PDB entry 7XK7 | electron microscopy, 2.90 A resolution | chains E and F of the 6 polymer chains in the assembly

[Chain E]
Molecule: Na(+)-translocating NADH-quinone reductase subunit E
From: Vibrio cholerae O395
Notes: EC 7.2.1.1
Reference sequence: A5F5Y5 (NQRE_VIBC3); residue numbers follow UniProt; this construct covers 1-198
Chain sequence (198 residues; numbered 1 to 198; the number before each row is that of its first residue):
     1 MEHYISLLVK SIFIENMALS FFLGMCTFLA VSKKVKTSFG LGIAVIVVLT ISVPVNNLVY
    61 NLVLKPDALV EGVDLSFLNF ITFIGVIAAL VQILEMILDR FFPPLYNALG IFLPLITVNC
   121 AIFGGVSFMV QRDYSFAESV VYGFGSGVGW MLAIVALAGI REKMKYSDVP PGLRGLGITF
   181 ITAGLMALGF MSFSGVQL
Ligand contacts: 2Fe-2S cluster (FES): Gly24, Met25, Cys26, Asn119, Cys120

[Chain F]
Molecule: Na(+)-translocating NADH-quinone reductase subunit F
From: Vibrio cholerae O395
Notes: EC 7.2.1.1
Reference sequence: A5F5Y4 (NQRF_VIBC3); residues 1-408 here = UniProt positions 1-408
Chain sequence (414 residues; row label = number of the first residue in the row):
     1 MSTIIFGVVM FTLIILALVL VILFAKSKLV PTGDITISIN GDPEKAIVTQ PGGKLLTALA
    61 GAGVFVSSAC GGGGSCGQCR VKIKSGGGDI LPTELDHISK GEAREGERLA CQVAVKADMD
   121 LELPEEIFGV KKWECTVISN DNKATFIKEL KLAIPDGESV PFRAGGYIQI EAPAHHVKYA
   181 DFDVPEKYRG DWDKFNLFRY ESKVDEPIIR AYSMANYPEE FGIIMLNVRI ATPPPNNPNV
   241 PPGQMSSYIW SLKAGDKCTI SGPFGEFFAK DTDAEMVFIG GGAGMAPMRS HIFDQLKRLK
   301 SKRKMSYWYG ARSKREMFYV EDFDGLAAEN DNFVWHCALS DPQPEDNWTG YTGFIHNVLY
   361 ENYLKDHEAP EDCEYYMCGP PMMNAAVINM LKNLGVEEEN ILLDDFGGHH HHHH
Not modelled in the structure: 409-414
Differences from the reference sequence: expression tag (409-414)
Ion coordination: 2Fe-2S cluster Fe: Ser75, Gly77
Ligand contacts:
  - FAD (flavin-adenine dinucleotide): Tyr167, Arg210, Ala211, Tyr212, Ser213, Asn227, Val228, Arg229, Ala231, Thr232, Pro233, Pro234, Val240, Pro241, Pro242, Gly243, Gln244, Met245, Ser246, Ser247, Ala283, Ala286, Phe406, Gly407
  - 2Fe-2S cluster (FES): Ala69, Cys70, Gly72, Gly73, Gly74, Ser75, Cys76, Gly77, Cys79, Leu109, Cys111, Gln112
Curated features (UniProtKB/Swiss-Prot):
  - binding site ([2Fe-2S] cluster): Cys70, Cys76, Cys79, Cys111
  - mutagenesis: Cys70 (C70A: Loss of the 2Fe-2S center, but does not affect flavin content. Exhibits very low NADH:quinone oxidoreductase activity), Cys76 (C76A: Loss of the 2Fe-2S center, but does not affect flavin content. Exhibits very low NADH:quinone oxidoreductase activity), Cys79 (C79A: Loss of the 2Fe-2S center, but does not affect flavin content. Exhibits very low NADH:quinone oxidoreductase activity), Cys111 (C111A: Loss of the 2Fe-2S center, but does not affect flavin content. Exhibits very low NADH:quinone oxidoreductase activity), Arg210 (R210L: Decreases flavin content, but does not affect the 2Fe-2S center. Exhibits very low NADH:quinone oxidoreductase activity), Tyr212 (Y212L: Decreases flavin content, but does not affect the 2Fe-2S center. Exhibits very low NADH:quinone oxidoreductase activity), Ser246 (S246A: Decreases flavin content, but does not affect the 2Fe-2S center. Exhibits very low NADH:quinone oxidoreductase activity)

[How chain E and chain F interact]
Residue-residue contacts - 18 pairs, chain E then chain F:
  Val63(E) with Met10(F), hydrophobic
  Leu69(E) with Phe6(F), hydrophobic
  Val73(E) with Phe6(F), hydrophobic
  Leu75(E) with Phe6(F), hydrophobic; Met10(F), hydrophobic
  Leu78(E) with Phe11(F), hydrophobic
  Ile81(E) with Phe11(F), hydrophobic
  Gly85(E) with Leu18(F)
  Val86(E) with Leu18(F)
  Ala89(E) with Leu18(F), hydrophobic
  Gln92(E) with Ile22(F)
  Ile93(E) with Val21(F), hydrophobic; Ala25(F), hydrophobic
  Met96(E) with Ala25(F); Lys26(F), hydrogen bond
  Ile97(E) with Leu29(F), hydrophobic
  Arg100(E) with Lys28(F), hydrogen bond (side chain-backbone); Leu29(F)
Also at the interface, not in a pair above, chain E (17 interface residues in all): Phe77, Thr82, Phe101
Also at the interface, not in a pair above, chain F (14 interface residues in all): Thr3, Gly7, Ile14, Ile15

[Summary]
The interface between chain E and chain F involves 17 residues on one side and 14 on the other, with 2
hydrogen bonds. Among the polar pairs are Met96(E)-Lys26(F) and Arg100(E)-Lys28(F). Chain E binds 2Fe-2S
cluster. Bound to chain F: 2Fe-2S cluster and flavin-adenine dinucleotide.
Here chain E is Na(+)-translocating NADH-quinone reductase subunit E and chain F is Na(+)-translocating
NADH-quinone reductase subunit F, both from Vibrio cholerae O395. Entry 7XK7 (Cryo-EM structure of Na+-pumping
NADH-ubiquinone oxidoreductase from Vibrio cholerae, with korormicin) was determined by electron microscopy
together with 7XK3, 7XK4, 7XK5 and 7XK6 from the same study.
